PDB entry 3WBF | X-ray diffraction, 2.12 A resolution | chains A and B of the 3 polymer chains in the assembly

Chain A (and B):
Name: Diaminopimelate dehydrogenase
Source organism: Symbiobacterium thermophilum
Notes: EC 1.4.1.16; chain B of this document is another copy of the same molecule, construct and numbering; everything in this record applies to it too
UniProtKB: Q67PI3 (Q67PI3_SYMTH); residue numbers follow UniProt; this construct covers 1-299
Amino-acid sequence (305 residues; row label = number of the first residue in the row; numbers below 1 keep their minus sign (His-5 is residue -5)):
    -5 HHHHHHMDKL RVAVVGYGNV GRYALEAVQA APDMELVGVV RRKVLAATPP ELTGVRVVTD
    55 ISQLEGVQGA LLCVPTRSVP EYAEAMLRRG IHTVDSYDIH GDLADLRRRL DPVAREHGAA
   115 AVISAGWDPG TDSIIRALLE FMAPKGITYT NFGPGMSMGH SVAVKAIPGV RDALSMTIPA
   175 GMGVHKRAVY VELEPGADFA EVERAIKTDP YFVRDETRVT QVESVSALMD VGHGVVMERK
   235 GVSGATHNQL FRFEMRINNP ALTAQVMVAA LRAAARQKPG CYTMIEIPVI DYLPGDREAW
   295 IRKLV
Disordered / not traced: -5 to 2
Differences from the reference sequence: expression tag (-5 to 0)

Interface between chain A and chain B:
Contacting residue pairs (21):
  Pro148(A) with Lys234(B)
  Gly149(A) with Lys234(B)
  Met170(A) with Ile141(B), hydrophobic
  Ile172(A) with Met176(B), hydrophobic
  Ser220(A) with Lys139(B)
  Ala221(A) with Lys139(B); Gly140(B), hydrogen bond (backbone-backbone)
  Leu222(A) with Gly140(B)
  Met223(A) with Val236(B); His241(B)
  Asp224(A) with Lys234(B), salt bridge; Gly235(B); Val236(B); His241(B), salt bridge; Asn242(B), hydrogen bond (side chain-backbone)
  Val225(A) with His241(B), hydrogen bond (backbone-side chain)
  Gly226(A) with Lys234(B), hydrogen bond (backbone-side chain); Asn242(B)
  Arg250(A) with Asn242(B); Leu244(B)
  Ile251(A) with Asn242(B)
Interface residues without a listed pair, chain A (16 interface residues in all): Tyr184, His227, Asn252
Interface residues without a listed pair, chain B (13 interface residues in all): Pro138, Tyr143, Gln243

In short:
16 residues of chain A face 13 of chain B across their interface, with 4 hydrogen bonds and 2 salt bridges.
Polar contacts include Asp224(A)-Lys234(B), Asp224(A)-His241(B) and Asp224(A)-Asn242(B).
Both chains are Diaminopimelate dehydrogenase (Symbiobacterium thermophilum). Entry 3WBF (Crystal Structure of
meso-diaminopimelate dehydrogenase from Symbiobacterium thermophilum co-crystallized with NADP+ and DAP) was
determined by X-ray diffraction (same publication as 3WB9).
